PDB entry 2J8U | X-ray diffraction, 2.88 A resolution | chains C and F of the 5 polymer chains in the assembly

== Chain C ==
Molecule: Self-peptide P1049
Sequence (9 residues; numbered 1 to 9; the number before each row is that of its first residue):
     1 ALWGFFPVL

== Chain F ==
Molecule: Ahiii TCR beta chain
Organism: Mus musculus
Notes: fragment: ectodomain
Sequence (238 residues; row label = number of the first residue in the row; note: 9 numbers in that range are skipped by the numbering (no residue carries them; nothing is unmodelled there); numbering starts at 0):
     0 MEAAVTQSPR SKVAVTGGKV TLSCHQTNNH DYMYWYRQDT GHGLRLIHYS YVADSTEKGD
    60 IPD
    64 GYKASRPSQE NFSLILELAS LSQTAVYFCA SSDWVSY
   105 EQYFGPGTRL TV
  116A L
   117 EDLRNVTPPK VSLFEPSKAE IANKQKATLV CLARGFFPDH VELSWWVNGK EVHSGVSTDP
   177 QAYKES
   186 NY
   189 SYALSSRLRV SATFWHNPRN HFRCQVQFHG LSEEDKWPEG SPKPVTQNIS AEAWGRA
Disordered / not traced: 0
Disulfides: Cys23-Cys92, Cys147-Cys212

== How chain C and chain F interact ==
Pairs across the interface (6; chain C residue first):
  Phe5(C) - Trp97(F)
  Phe5(C) - Ser99(F)
  Phe6(C) - Tyr31(F)
  Phe6(C) - Trp97(F)
  Pro7(C) - Trp97(F)  hydrophobic
  Val8(C) - Trp97(F)
Other interface residues (no listed pair), chain F (4 interface residues in all): Val98

== Summary ==
Chain C and chain F each contribute 4 residues to their interface.
Chain C is Self-peptide P1049 and chain F is Ahiii TCR beta chain (Mus musculus); the structure, Large CDR3a
loop alteration as a function of MHC mutation, was determined by X-ray diffraction (same publication as 2JCC
and 2UWE).
